Entry 7NZA (X-ray diffraction, 1.20 A resolution); this record covers chains A and B.

Chain A (and B):
Molecule: Odorant Binding Protein from Varroa destructor, form P2<1>
Organism: Varroa destructor
Notes: chain B of this document is another copy of the same molecule, construct and numbering; everything in this record applies to it too
Chain sequence (147 residues; each row starts with the number of its first residue):
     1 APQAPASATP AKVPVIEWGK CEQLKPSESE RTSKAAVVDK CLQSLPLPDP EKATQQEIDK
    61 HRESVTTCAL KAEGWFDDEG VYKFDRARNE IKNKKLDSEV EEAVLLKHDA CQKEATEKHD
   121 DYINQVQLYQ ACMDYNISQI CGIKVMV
Disordered / not traced: 1-6
Disulfide bonds: Cys21-Cys141, Cys41-Cys68, Cys111-Cys132
Bound ions: Na+: Leu105, Asp109
Small-molecule neighbours:
  - N-cyclohexyltaurine (NHE; 2-[N-cyclohexylamino]ethane sulfonic acid), molecule 1: Thr9, Pro10, Ala11, Lys12
  - N-cyclohexyltaurine (NHE), molecule 2: Pro14, Ile16, Trp18, Leu24, Pro26, Arg31, Asp134, Ile137, Ser138, Ile143
From the paper describing this entry:
  - binding site for N-cyclohexyltaurine: Pro14, Ile16, Trp18, Leu24, Pro26, Arg31, Asp134, Ile137

Chain A / chain B interface:
Contacting residue pairs (66; chain A residue first):
  Ser7(A) with Leu70(B); Trp75(B); Tyr82(B), hydrogen bond (backbone-side chain); Glu90(B), hydrogen bond; Gln130(B), hydrogen bond (backbone-side chain)
  Ala8(A) with Tyr82(B); Tyr129(B)
  Thr9(A) with Ile137(B)
  Pro10(A) with Gln130(B)
  Ala11(A) with Pro26(B), hydrophobic; Lys34(B), hydrogen bond (backbone-side chain)
  Lys12(A) with Arg31(B), hydrogen bond (backbone-side chain); Asp134(B), salt bridge
  Val13(A) with Arg31(B); Lys34(B); Val38(B), hydrophobic
  Val15(A) with Val38(B), hydrophobic; Leu42(B), hydrophobic; Leu47(B)
  Ile16(A) with Leu42(B)
  Glu17(A) with Pro46(B); Leu47(B), hydrogen bond (side chain-backbone)
  Lys25(A) with Asp39(B), salt bridge
  Glu28(A) with Glu28(B); Arg31(B), hydrogen bond (backbone-side chain); Thr32(B), hydrogen bond
  Arg31(A) with Lys12(B), hydrogen bond (side chain-backbone); Val13(B); Arg31(B)
  Thr32(A) with Glu28(B), hydrogen bond; Arg31(B), hydrogen bond
  Lys34(A) with Pro10(B); Ala11(B), hydrogen bond (side chain-backbone); Val13(B)
  Val38(A) with Val13(B), hydrophobic; Val15(B), hydrophobic
  Asp39(A) with Lys25(B), salt bridge
  Leu42(A) with Val15(B), hydrophobic; Ile16(B)
  Pro46(A) with Glu17(B)
  Leu47(A) with Val15(B); Glu17(B), hydrogen bond (backbone-side chain); Lys144(B), hydrogen bond (backbone-side chain); Met146(B), hydrophobic
  Pro48(A) with Lys144(B)
  Asp49(A) with Lys144(B)
  Pro50(A) with Lys144(B)
  His61(A) with Met146(B)
  Arg62(A) with Met146(B)
  Trp75(A) with Ser7(B)
  Tyr82(A) with Ser7(B), hydrogen bond (side chain-backbone); Ala8(B)
  Glu90(A) with Ser7(B), hydrogen bond
  Ile91(A) with Ala8(B), hydrophobic
  Lys94(A) with Thr9(B)
  Tyr129(A) with Ala8(B)
  Gln130(A) with Ser7(B), hydrogen bond (side chain-backbone); Pro10(B)
  Asp134(A) with Lys12(B), salt bridge
  Ile137(A) with Thr9(B)
  Lys144(A) with Leu47(B), hydrogen bond (side chain-backbone); Pro48(B)
  Met146(A) with Leu47(B), hydrophobic; His61(B); Arg62(B); Val65(B), hydrophobic
Also at the interface, not in a pair above, chain A (46 interface residues in all): Pro14, Leu24, Pro26, Ala35, Val65, Leu70, Ala87, Met133, Val145, Val147
Also at the interface, not in a pair above, chain B (43 interface residues in all): Pro14, Leu24, Ala35, Ala87, Ile91, Lys94, Met133, Val145

Summary:
46 residues of chain A and 43 residues of chain B are in contact; the contacts include 18 hydrogen bonds and 4
salt bridges. Among the polar pairs are Lys12(A)-Asp134(B), Lys25(A)-Asp39(B) and Ser7(A)-Tyr82(B). Bound to
chain A: N-cyclohexyltaurine. The paper reports a binding site for N-cyclohexyltaurine at Pro14(A), Ile16(A)
and Trp18(A) among others.
Both chains are Odorant Binding Protein from Varroa destructor, form P2<1> (Varroa destructor). Entry 7NZA
(Structure of OBP1 from Varroa destructor, form P2<1>) was determined by X-ray diffraction (same publication
as 7NYJ).
